8J4U - chains E and P of the 18 polymer chains in the assembly; structure by electron microscopy, 2.97 A resolution.

Chain E:
Name: SIR2-like domain-containing protein
From: Escherichia coli
UniProt: A0A7B5N0T7 (A0A7B5N0T7_ECOLX); numbering as in UniProt (aligned over 1-415)
Amino-acid sequence (415 residues; row label = number of the first residue in the row):
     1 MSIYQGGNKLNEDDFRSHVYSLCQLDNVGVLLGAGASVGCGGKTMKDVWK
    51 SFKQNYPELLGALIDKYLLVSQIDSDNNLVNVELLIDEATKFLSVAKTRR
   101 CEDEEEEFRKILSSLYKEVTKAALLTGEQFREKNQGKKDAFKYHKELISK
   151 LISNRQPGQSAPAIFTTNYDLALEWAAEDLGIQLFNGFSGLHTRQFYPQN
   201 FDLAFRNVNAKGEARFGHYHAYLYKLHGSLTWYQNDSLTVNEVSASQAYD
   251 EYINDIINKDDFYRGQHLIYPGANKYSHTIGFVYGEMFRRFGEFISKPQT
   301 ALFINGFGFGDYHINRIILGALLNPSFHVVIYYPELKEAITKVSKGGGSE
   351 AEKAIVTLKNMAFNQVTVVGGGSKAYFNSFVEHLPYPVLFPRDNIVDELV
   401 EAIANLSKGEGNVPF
Disordered / not traced: 1, 211-217, 393, 408-415
Small-molecule neighbours: Adenosine-5-Diphosphoribose (AR6; [(2R,3S,4R,5R)-5-(6-aminopurin-9-yl)-3,4-dihydroxy-oxolan-2-yl]methyl[hydroxy-[[(2R,3S,4R,5S)-3,4,5-trihydroxyoxolan-2-yl]methoxy]phosphoryl] hydrogen phosphate): Ala34, Gly35, Val38, Thr44, Met45, Asn81, Glu83, Thr167, His227, Asn305, Gly306, Phe307, Gly308, Gly310, Asp311, Tyr333, Pro334, Glu335, Ala375, Tyr376, Phe377

Chain P:
Name: Nucleoside triphosphate hydrolase
From: Escherichia coli
UniProt: A0A822U1Y5 (A0A822U1Y5_ECOLX); residues 1-610 here = UniProt positions 1-610
Amino-acid sequence (610 residues; each row starts with the number of its first residue):
     1 MSLFKLTEISAIGYVVGLEGERIRINLHEGLQGRLASHRKGVSSVTQPGD
    51 LIGFDAGNILVVARVTDMAFVEADKAHKANVGTSDLADIPLRQIIAYAIG
   101 FVKRELNGYVFISEDWRLPALGSSAVPLTSDFLNIIYSIDKEELPKAVEL
   151 GVDSRTKTVKIFASVDKLLSRHLAVLGSTGYGKSNFNALLTRKVSEKYPN
   201 SRIVIFDINGEYAQAFTGIPNVKHTILGESPNVDSLEKKQQKGELYSEEY
   251 YCYKKIPYQALGFAGLIKLLRPSDKTQLPALRNALSAINRTHFKSRNIYL
   301 EKDDGETFLLYDDCRDTNQSKLAEWLDLLRRRRLKRTNVWPPFKSLATLV
   351 AEFGCVAADRSNGSKRDAFGFSNVLPLVKIIQQLAEDIRFKSIVNLNGGG
   401 ELADGGTHWDKAMSDEVDYFFGKEKGQENDWNVHIVNMKNLAQDHAPMLL
   451 SALLEMFAEILFRRGQERSYPTVLLLEEAHHYLRDPYAEIDSQIKAYERL
   501 AKEGRKFKCSLIVSTQRPSELSPTVLAMCSNWFSLRLTNERDLQALRYAM
   551 ESGNEQILKQISGLPRGDAVAFGSAFNLPVRISINQARPGPKSSDAVFSE
   601 EWANCTELRC
Disordered / not traced: 1-2, 72-88, 329-335, 356-373, 604-610
Small-molecule neighbours: ATP-gamma-S (AGS; phosphothiophosphoric acid-adenylate ester): Ser178, Thr179, Gly180, Tyr181, Gly182, Lys183, Ser184, Asn185, Glu211, Glu478, Arg566, Gly567, Ile584, Gln586

Chain E / chain P interface:
Residue-residue contacts (20):
  Tyr20(E) with Ala56(P); Gly57(P); Asn58(P)
  Leu180(E) with Phe4(P)
  Tyr219(E) with Phe4(P), hydrophobic; Leu6(P)
  Tyr386(E) with Arg104(P)
  Pro387(E) with Gly57(P); Arg104(P), hydrogen bond (backbone-side chain)
  Val388(E) with Asp55(P); Gly57(P), hydrogen bond (backbone-backbone); Tyr109(P)
  Leu389(E) with Leu6(P); Thr7(P), hydrogen bond (backbone-side chain); Asp55(P); Phe132(P), hydrophobic
  Phe390(E) with Lys5(P); Leu6(P)
  Pro391(E) with Leu6(P)
  Arg392(E) with Arg104(P)
Interface residues without a listed pair, chain E (15 interface residues in all): Ser149, Ile152, Ser153, Gly181, Ile182
Interface residues without a listed pair, chain P (15 interface residues in all): Glu8, Ile59, Leu60, Asn107

In short:
Chain E and chain P each contribute 15 residues to their interface; the contacts include 3 hydrogen bonds.
Polar contacts include Pro387(E)-Arg104(P), Leu389(E)-Thr7(P) and Val388(E)-Gly57(P). Bound to chain E:
Adenosine-5-Diphosphoribose. Bound to chain P: ATP-gamma-S.
Here chain E is SIR2-like domain-containing protein and chain P is Nucleoside triphosphate hydrolase, both
from Escherichia coli. Entry 8J4U (Structure of HerA-Sir2 complex from Escherichia coli Nezha system) was
determined by electron microscopy.
